PDB entry 8C5Y | electron microscopy, 3.35 A resolution | chains C and H of the 12 polymer chains in the assembly

Chain C:
Name: RPA14 subunit of the hetero-oligomeric complex involved in homologous recombination
Organism: Pyrococcus abyssi
UniProt: Q9V1Z0 (Q9V1Z0_PYRAB); residues 6-117 here = UniProt positions 6-117
Sequence (112 residues; each row starts with the number of its first residue):
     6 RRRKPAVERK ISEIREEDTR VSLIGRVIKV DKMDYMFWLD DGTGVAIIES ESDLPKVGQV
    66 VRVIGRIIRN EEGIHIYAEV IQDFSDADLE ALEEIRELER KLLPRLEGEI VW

Chain H:
Name: RPA32 subunit of the hetero-oligomeric complex involved in homologous recombination
Organism: Pyrococcus abyssi
UniProt: Q9V1Z1 (Q9V1Z1_PYRAB); residues 2-181 here correspond to UniProt positions 6-185 (UniProt number = residue number + 4)
Sequence (180 residues; numbered 2 to 181; the number before each row is that of its first residue):
     2 KKRMPATRLY IKDILEGYFV KSEGDFEPNY LITKYARKVY RAKIVGTVVR EPLIAEDETY
    62 GKFQVDDGTG VIWVLGFRDD TKFAKLVRKG DLVQVIGKIA EWRDDKQILV EGVSKVHPNM
   122 WILHRYETLK EKIEHIKKAK IALEIYNQYG ITAKSKVIAK NKGIEEELLE VIDELYGIMM

Chain C / chain H interface:
Contacting residue pairs (10; chain C residue first):
  Met38(C) with Lys63(H); Trp74(H); Gln108(H)
  Tyr40(C) with Arg51(H); Leu54(H); Trp74(H), hydrophobic
  Glu56(C) with Val50(H); Arg51(H); Lys90(H), salt bridge
  Ser57(C) with Glu52(H)
Interface residues without a listed pair, chain C (5 interface residues in all): Lys37

Summary:
5 residues of chain C and 8 residues of chain H are in contact, with 1 salt bridge. The salt-bridged pair is
Glu56(C)-Lys90(H).
Here chain C is RPA14 subunit of the hetero-oligomeric complex involved in homologous recombination and chain
H is RPA32 subunit of the hetero-oligomeric complex involved in homologous recombination, both from Pyrococcus
abyssi. Entry 8C5Y (RPA tetrameric supercomplex from Pyrococcus abyssi) was determined by electron microscopy
together with 8AAJ, 8AAS, 8C5Z, 8OEJ and 8OEL from the same study.
